PDB entry 5CHA | X-ray diffraction, 1.67 A resolution | chains C and G of the 6 polymer chains in the assembly

[Chain C (and G)]
Molecule: Alpha-chymotrypsin A
Organism: Bos taurus
Notes: EC 3.4.21.1; chain G of this document is another copy of the same molecule, construct and numbering; everything in this record applies to it too
Reference sequence: P00766 (CTRA_BOVIN); residue numbers follow UniProt; this construct covers 149-245
Amino-acid sequence (97 residues; each row starts with the number of its first residue):
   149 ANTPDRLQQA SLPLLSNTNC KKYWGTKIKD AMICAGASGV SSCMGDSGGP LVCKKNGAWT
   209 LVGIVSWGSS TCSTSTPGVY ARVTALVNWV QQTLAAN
Disulfides: Cys-168/Cys-182, Cys-191/Cys-220
Curated features (UniProtKB/Swiss-Prot):
  - active site: Ser-195 (Charge relay system)

[Interface between chain C and chain G]
Pairs across the interface - 6 pairs, chain C then chain G:
  Met-192(C) / Met-192(G)  hydrophobic
  Trp-215(C) / Ser-218(G)
  Trp-215(C) / Thr-219(G)
  Gly-216(C) / Ser-218(G)
  Ser-218(C) / Gly-216(G)  hydrogen bond (side chain-backbone)
  Thr-219(C) / Trp-215(G)
Also at the interface, not in a pair above, chain G (7 interface residues in all): Trp-172, Ser-217

[Overview]
The interface between chain C and chain G involves 5 residues on one side and 7 on the other, with 1 hydrogen
bond. The hydrogen-bonded pair is Ser-218(C)/Gly-216(G). Curated annotation (UniProt) lists active-site
residue Ser-195(C) on chain C.
Chain C and chain G are both Alpha-chymotrypsin A (Bos taurus); the structure, The refinement and the
structure of the dimer of alpha-*chymotrypsin at 1.67-*angstroms resolution, was determined by X-ray
diffraction.
